PDB entry 6OBJ | electron microscopy, 3.50 A resolution | chains A and C of the 4 polymer chains in the assembly

[Chain A]
Molecule: SgraIR restriction enzyme
From: Streptomyces griseus
Notes: EC 3.1.21.-
UniProtKB: Q9F6L0 (Q9F6L0_STRGR); residues 1-339 here = UniProt positions 1-339
Sequence (339 residues; each row starts with the number of its first residue):
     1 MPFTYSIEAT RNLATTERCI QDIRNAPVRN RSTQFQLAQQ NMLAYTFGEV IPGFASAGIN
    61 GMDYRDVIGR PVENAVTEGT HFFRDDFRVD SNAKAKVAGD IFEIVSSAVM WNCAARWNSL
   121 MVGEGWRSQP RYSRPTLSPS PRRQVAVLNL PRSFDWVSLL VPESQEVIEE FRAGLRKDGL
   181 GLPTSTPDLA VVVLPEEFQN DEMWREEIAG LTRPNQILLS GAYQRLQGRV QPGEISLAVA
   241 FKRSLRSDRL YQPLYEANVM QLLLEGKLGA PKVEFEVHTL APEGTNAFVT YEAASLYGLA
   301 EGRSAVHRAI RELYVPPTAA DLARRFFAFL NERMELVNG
Disordered / not traced: 1
Differences from the reference sequence: engineered mutation Asp63 (Asn in Q9F6L0)
Bound ions: Mg2+: Phe241 (shared with DC13(C) of chain C)
What the authors report for this chain:
  - contacts within the chain: Arg84-Asp85
  - conformationally variable residues (loop rearrangement): Asp22 to Gln34, Arg84 to Phe87, Pro183 to Asp188
  - binding site for the 40-nt DNA strand: Arg31, Lys96, Asp248
  - binding site for the 40-nt DNA strand (chain C): Arg246, Arg249
  - allosteric site: Trp126 to Arg134
  - catalytic residues: Thr186 (proposed by the authors, not directly observed)

[Chain C]
Molecule: 40-nt DNA strand
Sequence (40 nucleotides; each row starts with the number of its first residue; numbers below 1 keep their minus sign (DG-6 is residue -6)):
    -6 GATGCGTGGG TCTTCACACC GGTGTGAAGA CCCACGCATC
Disordered / not traced: -6 to 0, 27-33
Bound ions: Mg2+: DC13 (shared with Phe241(A) of chain A)

[How chain A and chain C interact]
Pairs across the interface (25; chain A residue first):
  Arg29(A) - DT7(C)  salt bridge to the phosphate
  Ala95(A) - DC13(C)  phosphate contact
  Ala95(A) - DG14(C)  sugar contact
  Lys96(A) - DC12(C)  base contact
  Gly99(A) - DC12(C)  phosphate contact
  Gly99(A) - DC13(C)  phosphate contact
  Asp100(A) - DC12(C)  sugar contact
  Glu103(A) - DC12(C)  sugar contact
  Arg152(A) - DC10(C)  hydrogen bond to the base
  Arg152(A) - DA11(C)  hydrogen bond to the base
  Arg152(A) - DC12(C)  hydrogen bond to the sugar
  Ser153(A) - DC10(C)  sugar contact
  Ser185(A) - DA11(C)  phosphate contact
  Thr186(A) - DA11(C)  hydrogen bond to the phosphate
  Phe241(A) - DC13(C)  phosphate contact
  Lys242(A) - DC13(C)  salt bridge to the phosphate
  Arg243(A) - DC13(C)  hydrogen bond to the phosphate
  Arg243(A) - DG14(C)  salt bridge to the phosphate
  Ser244(A) - DC13(C)  sugar contact
  Ser244(A) - DG14(C)  phosphate contact
  Arg246(A) - DG14(C)  sugar contact
  Arg246(A) - DG15(C)  hydrogen bond to the base
  Arg246(A) - DT16(C)  base contact
  Arg249(A) - DC13(C)  base contact
  Arg249(A) - DG14(C)  hydrogen bond to the base
Interface residues without a listed pair, chain A (20 interface residues in all): Asn30, Arg31, Thr184, Asp188
Interface residues without a listed pair, chain C (10 interface residues in all): DC8, DA9

[In short]
20 residues of chain A face 10 of chain C across their interface, with 7 hydrogen bonds and 3 salt bridges.
Polar contacts include Arg152(A)-DC10(C), Arg152(A)-DA11(C) and Arg246(A)-DG15(C). The Mg2+ site is built by
Phe241(A) and DC13(C). From the paper: the catalytic residue Thr186(A); a binding site for the 40-nt DNA
strand at Arg31(A), Lys96(A) and Asp248(A).
Here chain A is SgraIR restriction enzyme (Streptomyces griseus) and chain C is a 40-nt DNA strand. Entry 6OBJ
(Structure of a DNA-bound dimer extracted from filamentous SgrAI endonuclease in its activated form) was
determined by electron microscopy.
